7E8D - chains D and J of the 11 polymer chains in the assembly; structure by electron microscopy, 2.80 A resolution.

# Chain D
Molecule: Histone H2B type 1-J
From: Homo sapiens
UniProtKB: P06899 (H2B1J_HUMAN); residues 1-125 here correspond to UniProt positions 2-126 (UniProt number = residue number + 1)
Chain sequence (125 residues; row label = number of the first residue in the row):
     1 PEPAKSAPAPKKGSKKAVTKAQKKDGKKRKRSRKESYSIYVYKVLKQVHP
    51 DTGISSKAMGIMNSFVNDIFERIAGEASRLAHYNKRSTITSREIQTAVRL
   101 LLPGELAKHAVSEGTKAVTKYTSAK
Not modelled in the structure: 1-30, 125
Curated features (UniProtKB/Swiss-Prot):
  - modified residue: Pro1 (N-acetylproline), Glu2 (ADP-ribosyl glutamic acid), Lys5 (N6-(2-hydroxyisobutyryl)lysine), Ser6 (ADP-ribosylserine), Lys11 (N6-(beta-hydroxybutyryl)lysine), Lys12 (N6-(2-hydroxyisobutyryl)lysine), Ser14 (Phosphoserine), Lys15 (N6-acetyllysine), Lys16 (N6-(beta-hydroxybutyryl)lysine), Lys20 (N6-(2-hydroxyisobutyryl)lysine), Lys23 (N6-(2-hydroxyisobutyryl)lysine), Lys24 (N6-(2-hydroxyisobutyryl)lysine), Lys34 (N6-(2-hydroxyisobutyryl)lysine), Glu35 (PolyADP-ribosyl glutamic acid), Ser36 (Phosphoserine), Lys43 (N6-(2-hydroxyisobutyryl)lysine), Lys46 (N6-(2-hydroxyisobutyryl)lysine), Lys57 (N6,N6-dimethyllysine), Arg79 (Dimethylated arginine), Lys85 (N6,N6,N6-trimethyllysine) and 6 more in UniProt
  - glycosylation: Ser112 (O-linked (GlcNAc) serine)
  - cross-link (Glycyl lysine isopeptide (Lys-Gly)): Lys5 (interchain with G-Cter in SUMO2), Lys20 (interchain with G-Cter in SUMO2), Lys34 (interchain with G-Cter in ubiquitin), Lys120 (interchain with G-Cter in ubiquitin)

# Chain J
Molecule: 185-nt DNA strand
From: synthetic construct
Sequence (185 nucleotides; each row starts with the number of its first residue; numbers below 1 keep their minus sign (DG-18 is residue -18)):
   -18 GTCGCTGTTCAATACATGCACAGGATGTATATATCTGACACGTGCCTGGA
    32 GACTAGGGAGTAATCCCCTTGGCGGTTAAAACGCGGGGGACAGCGCGTAC
    82 GTGCGTTTAAGCGGTGCTAGAGCTGTCTACGACCAATTGAGCGGCCTCGG
   132 CACCGGGATTCTCCAGGGCGGCCGCGTATAGGGTC
Not modelled in the structure: -18 to -6

# Interface between chain D and chain J
Residue-residue contacts (11):
  Arg33(D) with DC26(J), base contact; DC27(J), base contact
  Glu35(D) with DG30(J), phosphate contact
  Tyr42(D) with DA21(J), phosphate contact
  Ile54(D) with DC20(J), phosphate contact
  Ser55(D) with DC20(J), phosphate contact
  Arg86(D) with DA40(J), phosphate contact; DG41(J), salt bridge to the phosphate
  Ser87(D) with DA40(J), hydrogen bond to the phosphate
  Thr88(D) with DG39(J), phosphate contact; DA40(J), hydrogen bond to the phosphate
Also at the interface, not in a pair above, chain D (11 interface residues in all): Ser32, Ser56, Lys85
Also at the interface, not in a pair above, chain J (10 interface residues in all): DG29, DC104

# Summary
Chain D and chain J form an interface of 11 and 10 residues respectively, with 2 hydrogen bonds and 1 salt
bridge. Polar pairs include Ser87(D)-DA40(J), Thr88(D)-DA40(J) and Arg86(D)-DG41(J).
Chain D is Histone H2B type 1-J (Homo sapiens) and chain J is a 185-nt DNA strand (synthetic construct); the
structure, NSD2 E1099K mutant bound to nucleosome, was determined by electron microscopy.
